Entry 9FBP (X-ray diffraction, 1.84 A resolution); this record covers chain A.

Chain A:
Protein: Chitinase 60
Organism: Moritella marina
Notes: EC 3.2.1.14
UniProtKB: B1VBB0 (B1VBB0_MORMI); residue numbers follow UniProt; this construct covers 23-347, 505-550
Sequence (371 residues; each row starts with the number of its first residue; note: 157 numbers in that range are skipped by the numbering (no residue carries them; nothing is unmodelled there)):
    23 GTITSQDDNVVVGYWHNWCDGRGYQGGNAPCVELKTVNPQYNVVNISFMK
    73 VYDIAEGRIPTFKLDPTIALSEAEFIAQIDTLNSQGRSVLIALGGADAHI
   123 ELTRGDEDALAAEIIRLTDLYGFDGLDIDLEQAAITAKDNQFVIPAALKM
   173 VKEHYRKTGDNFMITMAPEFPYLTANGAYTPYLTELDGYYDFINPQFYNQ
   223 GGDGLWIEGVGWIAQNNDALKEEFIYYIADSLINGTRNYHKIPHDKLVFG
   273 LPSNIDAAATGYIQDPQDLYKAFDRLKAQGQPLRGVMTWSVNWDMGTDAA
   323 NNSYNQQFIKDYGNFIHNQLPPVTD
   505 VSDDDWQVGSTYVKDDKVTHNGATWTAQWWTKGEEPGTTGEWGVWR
Disulfides: C41-C53
Metal / ion sites: Na+: T24, N105, G144, D146

Summary:
T24, N105, G144 and D146 coordinate Na+.
Chain A is Chitinase 60 (Moritella marina); the structure, Deletion mutant MmChi60, was determined by X-ray
diffraction together with 9FBO, 9FBQ, 9FBR, 9FBS and 4W5Z from the same study.
